6Z7N - chains F and N of the 36 polymer chains in the assembly; structure by electron microscopy, 3.77 A resolution.

# Chain F
Protein: Hexon protein
Source organism: Human adenovirus 41
Reference sequence: P11820 (CAPSH_ADE41); residues 1-925 here = UniProt positions 1-925
Chain sequence (925 residues; row label = number of the first residue in the row):
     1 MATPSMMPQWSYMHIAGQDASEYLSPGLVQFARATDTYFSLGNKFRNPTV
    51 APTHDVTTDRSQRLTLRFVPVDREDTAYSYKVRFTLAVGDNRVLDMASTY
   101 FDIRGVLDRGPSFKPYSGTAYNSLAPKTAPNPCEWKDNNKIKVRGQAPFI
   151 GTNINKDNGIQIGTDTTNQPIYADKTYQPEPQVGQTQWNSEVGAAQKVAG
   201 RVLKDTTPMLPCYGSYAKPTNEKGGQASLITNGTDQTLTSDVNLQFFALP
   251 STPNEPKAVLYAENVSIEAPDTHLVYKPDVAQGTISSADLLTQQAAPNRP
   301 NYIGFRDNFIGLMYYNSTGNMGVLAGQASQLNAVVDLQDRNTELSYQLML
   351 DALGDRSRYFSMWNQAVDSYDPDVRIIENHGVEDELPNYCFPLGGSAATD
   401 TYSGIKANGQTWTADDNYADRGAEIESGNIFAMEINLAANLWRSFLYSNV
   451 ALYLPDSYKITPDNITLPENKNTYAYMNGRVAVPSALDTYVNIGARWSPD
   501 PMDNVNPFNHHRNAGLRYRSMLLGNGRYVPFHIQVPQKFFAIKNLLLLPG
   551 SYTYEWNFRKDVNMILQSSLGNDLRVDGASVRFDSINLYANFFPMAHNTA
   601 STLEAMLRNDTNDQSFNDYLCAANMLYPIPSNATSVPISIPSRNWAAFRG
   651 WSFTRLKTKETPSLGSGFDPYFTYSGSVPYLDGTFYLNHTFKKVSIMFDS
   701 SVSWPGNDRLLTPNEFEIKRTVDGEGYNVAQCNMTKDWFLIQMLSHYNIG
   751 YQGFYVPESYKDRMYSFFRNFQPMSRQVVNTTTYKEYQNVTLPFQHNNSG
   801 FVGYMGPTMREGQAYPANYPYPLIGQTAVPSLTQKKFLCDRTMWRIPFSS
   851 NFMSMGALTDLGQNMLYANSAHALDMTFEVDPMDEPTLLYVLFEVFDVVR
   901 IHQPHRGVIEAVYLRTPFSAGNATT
Unresolved in the structure: 1-3, 145-148, 230-240, 409-424, 924-925
UniProt features mapped onto this chain:
  - site: Gly-750 (Involved in interaction with pre-protein VI)
  - modified residue: Ala-2 (N-acetylalanine), Tyr-913 (Phosphotyrosine)

# Chain N
Protein: Core-capsid bridging protein
Source organism: Human adenovirus 41
Reference sequence: B5SNS2 (B5SNS2_ADE41); residues 1-348 here = UniProt positions 1-348
Chain sequence (348 residues; numbered 1 to 348; the number before each row is that of its first residue):
     1 MSKRKFKEELLEALVPEIYGPAADVKPDIKPRALKRVKKREKKEETGLLD
    51 DDVEFVRTFAPRRQVQWRGRKVKRVLRPGTTVVFTPGERSATRALKREYD
   101 EVYADEDILEQAAQQIGEFAYGKRGRYGEVGLLLDQSNPTPSLKPATQQQ
   151 ILPVTETKRGVKRENKDELQPTMQLMVPKRQKLEEVLENMKVDPSVEPEV
   201 KVRPIKEIGPGLGVQTVDIQIPVRTTPAVAMAEAMETQTDQPAAVTTREI
   251 GLQTDPRYESVTSTRRSRGRKYTAANSILPEYALHPSITPTPGYRGTIFR
   301 PSRPRTTRRRRTTRRRSRRITPISVHRVTRRGRTITLPNARYHPSILI
Unresolved in the structure: 1-169, 194-348

# Interface between chain F and chain N
Residue-residue contacts (39):
  Leu-331(F) with Asp-193(N)
  Asn-332(F) with Asp-193(N), hydrogen bond (backbone-side chain)
  Ala-333(F) with Asp-193(N), hydrogen bond (backbone-side chain)
  Leu-337(F) with Lys-191(N)
  Ser-642(F) with Val-186(N)
  Arg-643(F) with Val-186(N); Leu-187(N); Glu-188(N), salt bridge
  Asn-644(F) with Glu-185(N); Val-186(N); Glu-188(N)
  Leu-866(F) with Gln-174(N)
  Ala-868(F) with Glu-185(N)
  Asn-869(F) with Val-177(N); Lys-179(N)
  Ser-870(F) with Val-177(N); Pro-178(N); Glu-185(N)
  Ala-871(F) with Pro-178(N), hydrogen bond (backbone-backbone)
  His-872(F) with Gln-174(N), hydrogen bond
  Ile-909(F) with Asp-193(N)
  Glu-910(F) with Asp-193(N)
  Ala-911(F) with Val-192(N); Asp-193(N), hydrogen bond (backbone-backbone)
  Val-912(F) with Met-190(N), hydrophobic; Val-192(N), hydrophobic
  Tyr-913(F) with Met-190(N); Lys-191(N), hydrogen bond (backbone-backbone)
  Leu-914(F) with Met-190(N), hydrophobic
  Arg-915(F) with Glu-188(N)
  Thr-916(F) with Glu-188(N)
  Pro-917(F) with Glu-188(N)
  Phe-918(F) with Glu-188(N), hydrogen bond (backbone-side chain)
  Ser-919(F) with Glu-188(N), hydrogen bond (backbone-side chain); Asn-189(N)
  Ala-920(F) with Lys-191(N)
  Gly-921(F) with Glu-188(N); Asn-189(N), hydrogen bond (backbone-backbone); Lys-191(N)
Other interface residues (no listed pair), chain F (29 interface residues in all): Val-335, Asn-707, Tyr-867
Other interface residues (no listed pair), chain N (16 interface residues in all): Gln-170, Thr-172, Met-176

# In short
29 residues of chain F and 16 residues of chain N are in contact; the contacts include 9 hydrogen bonds and 1
salt bridge. Polar contacts include Arg-643(F)/Glu-188(N), Asn-332(F)/Asp-193(N) and Ala-333(F)/Asp-193(N).
Here chain F is Hexon protein and chain N is Core-capsid bridging protein, both from Human adenovirus 41.
Entry 6Z7N (The atomic structure of HAdV-F41 at pH 7.4) was determined by electron microscopy together with
6Z7Q from the same study.
